Entry 8EJD (electron microscopy, 3.80 A resolution); this record covers chains c and a of the 6 polymer chains in the assembly.

== Chain c (and a) ==
Protein: Glycoprotein G2
Source organism: Lassa mammarenavirus
Notes: chain a of this document is another copy of the same molecule, construct and numbering; everything in this record applies to it too
UniProt: P08669 (GLYC_LASSJ); numbering as in UniProt (aligned over 260-424)
Chain sequence (406 residues; row label = number of the first residue in the row):
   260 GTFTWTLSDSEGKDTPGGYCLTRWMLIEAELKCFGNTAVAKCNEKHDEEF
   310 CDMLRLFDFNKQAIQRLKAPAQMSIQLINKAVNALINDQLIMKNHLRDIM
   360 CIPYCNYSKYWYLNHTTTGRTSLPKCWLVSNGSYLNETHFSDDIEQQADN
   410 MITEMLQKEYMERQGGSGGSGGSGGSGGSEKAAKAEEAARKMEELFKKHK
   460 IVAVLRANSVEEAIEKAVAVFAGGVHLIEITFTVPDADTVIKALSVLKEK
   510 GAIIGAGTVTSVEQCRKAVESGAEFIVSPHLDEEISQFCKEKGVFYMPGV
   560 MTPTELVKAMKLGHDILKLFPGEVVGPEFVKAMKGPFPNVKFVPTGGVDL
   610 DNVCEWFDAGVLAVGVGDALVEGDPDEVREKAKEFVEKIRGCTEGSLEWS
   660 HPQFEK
Unresolved in the structure: 425-665
Disulfide bonds: Cys-279/Cys-292, Cys-301/Cys-310, Cys-364/Cys-385
Glycans and other covalent adducts: glycan linked to Asn-365; N-acetylglucosamine (NAG) linked to Asn-373, Asn-390, Asn-395
Construct notes: engineered mutation Pro-329 (Glu in P08669), Cys-360 (Gly in P08669); expression tag (425-665)
Swiss-Prot annotation at these positions:
  - glycosylation (N-linked (GlcNAc...) asparagine): Asn-365, Asn-373, Asn-390, Asn-395
What the authors report for this chain:
  - conformationally variable residues (loop rearrangement): Gly-260 to Gly-276

== Interface between chain c and chain a ==
Residue-residue contacts - 30 pairs, chain c then chain a:
  His-305(c) with Glu-303(a), salt bridge
  Asp-306(c) with Lys-304(a), salt bridge
  Gln-348(c) with Asn-342(a); Ala-343(a)
  Met-351(c) with Asn-342(a); Ala-343(a), hydrophobic
  Lys-352(c) with Ala-343(a)
  Leu-355(c) with Leu-336(a), hydrophobic; Lys-339(a); Ala-340(a), hydrophobic; Ala-343(a), hydrophobic
  Arg-356(c) with Thr-265(a), hydrogen bond (side chain-backbone); Leu-266(a), hydrogen bond (side chain-backbone)
  Ile-358(c) with Leu-326(a); Leu-336(a), hydrophobic
  Met-359(c) with Phe-318(a), hydrophobic; Gln-321(a); Ala-322(a); Arg-325(a), hydrogen bond (backbone-side chain)
  Cys-360(c) with Arg-325(a), hydrogen bond (backbone-side chain)
  Ile-361(c) with Leu-266(a); Gln-321(a); Arg-325(a)
  Pro-362(c) with Asp-268(a)
  Asp-401(c) with Lys-272(a), salt bridge
  Gln-416(c) with Met-420(a); Gly-424(a), hydrogen bond (side chain-backbone)
  Tyr-419(c) with Tyr-419(a), hydrogen bond; Met-420(a), hydrophobic; Gln-423(a), hydrogen bond
Also at the interface, not in a pair above, chain c (18 interface residues in all): Lys-304, His-354, Asp-402
Also at the interface, not in a pair above, chain a (24 interface residues in all): Gly-260, Thr-263, Asn-302, Leu-344

== In short ==
Chain c and chain a form an interface of 18 and 24 residues respectively, with 7 hydrogen bonds and 3 salt
bridges. Polar contacts include His-305(c)/Glu-303(a), Asp-306(c)/Lys-304(a) and Asp-401(c)/Lys-272(a).
Covalently linked N-acetylglucosamine: at Asn-373(c), Asn-390(c) and Asn-395(c). From the paper:
conformational variability at Gly-260(c).
Chain c and chain a are both Glycoprotein G2 (Lassa mammarenavirus); the structure, Structure of lineage IV
Lassa virus glycoprotein complex (strain Josiah), was determined by electron microscopy together with 8EJE,
8EJF, 8EJG and 8EJI from the same study.
